PDB entry 3G3J | X-ray diffraction, 1.32 A resolution | chains A and B

[Chain A (and B)]
Name: Glutamate receptor, ionotropic kainate 2
From: Rattus norvegicus
Notes: chain B of this document is another copy of the same molecule, construct and numbering; everything in this record applies to it too
UniProtKB: P42260 (GRIK2_RAT); the construct has insertions or renumbered stretches relative to UniProt, so the offset changes along the chain: 2-117 = UniProt 429-544; 120-259 = UniProt 667-806
Chain sequence (259 residues; row label = number of the first residue in the row):
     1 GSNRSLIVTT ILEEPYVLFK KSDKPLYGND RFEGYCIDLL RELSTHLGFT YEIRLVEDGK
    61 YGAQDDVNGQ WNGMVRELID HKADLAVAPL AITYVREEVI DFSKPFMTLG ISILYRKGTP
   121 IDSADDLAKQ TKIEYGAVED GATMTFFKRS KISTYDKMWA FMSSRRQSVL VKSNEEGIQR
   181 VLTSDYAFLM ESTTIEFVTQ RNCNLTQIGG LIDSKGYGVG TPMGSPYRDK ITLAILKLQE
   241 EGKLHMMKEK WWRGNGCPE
Not modelled in the structure: 1-2, 254-255 (chain B: 1, 254-256, 258-259)
Disulfide bonds: Cys203-Cys257
Sequence notes: expression tag (1); engineered mutation His46 (Ile473 in P42260), Glu98 (Lys525 in P42260), Arg149 (Lys696 in P42260), Leu233 (Ile780 in P42260), Lys237 (Gln784 in P42260); linker (118-119)
Bound ions: Na+ site 1 near Leu12 (its only coordinating residue here); Na+ site 2: Glu97, Ile100, Asp101
Small-molecule neighbours: glutamic acid (GLU): Tyr61, Pro89, Leu90, Ala91, Arg96, Val138, Gly141, Ala142, Thr143, Asn174, Glu191, Tyr217
Swiss-Prot annotation at these positions:
  - binding site (L-glutamate): Pro89, Ala91, Arg96, Ala142, Thr143, Glu191
  - glycosylation (N-linked (GlcNAc...) asparagine): Asn3, Asn204

[Interface between chain A and chain B]
Residue-residue contacts (40; chain A residue first):
  Ile92(A) with Lys104(B); Leu236(B), hydrophobic
  Thr93(A) with Leu236(B)
  Tyr94(A) with Leu233(B); Leu236(B), hydrophobic; Lys237(B)
  Glu97(A) with Lys104(B), salt bridge; Thr232(B); Leu233(B); Leu236(B)
  Glu98(A) with Leu233(B)
  Phe102(A) with Lys104(B), hydrogen bond (backbone-side chain)
  Ser103(A) with Lys104(B)
  Lys104(A) with Ile92(B); Glu97(B), salt bridge; Phe102(B), hydrogen bond (side chain-backbone); Ser103(B); Arg228(B)
  Thr108(A) with Thr108(B)
  Phe146(A) with Glu240(B)
  Arg149(A) with Glu240(B), salt bridge
  Asp213(A) with Gln239(B)
  Ser214(A) with Gln239(B), hydrogen bond (backbone-side chain)
  Arg228(A) with Lys104(B); Arg228(B); Asp229(B), salt bridge
  Asp229(A) with Arg228(B), salt bridge
  Thr232(A) with Glu97(B)
  Leu233(A) with Tyr94(B); Glu97(B); Glu98(B)
  Leu236(A) with Ile92(B), hydrophobic; Tyr94(B), hydrophobic; Glu97(B)
  Lys237(A) with Tyr94(B)
  Gln239(A) with Asp213(B); Ser214(B), hydrogen bond (side chain-backbone)
  Glu240(A) with Phe146(B); Arg149(B), salt bridge
  Glu241(A) with Ile152(B)
Also at the interface, not in a pair above, chain A (24 interface residues in all): Pro105, Ile152
Also at the interface, not in a pair above, chain B (24 interface residues in all): Thr93, Pro105, Glu241

[In short]
The chain A/chain B interface involves 24 residues from each chain; the contacts include 4 hydrogen bonds and
6 salt bridges. Among the polar pairs are Glu97(A)-Lys104(B), Arg149(A)-Glu240(B) and Arg228(A)-Asp229(B).
Ligands of chain A: glutamic acid. UniProt lists 6 L-glutamate-binding residues on chain A.
Both chains are Glutamate receptor, ionotropic kainate 2 (Rattus norvegicus). Entry 3G3J (Crystal structure of
the GluR6 ligand binding domain dimer I442H K494E K665R I749L Q753K mutant with ...) was determined by X-ray
diffraction, deposited together with 3G3F, 3G3G, 3G3H, 3G3I and 3G3K.
